9BE6 - chains B and J of the 10 polymer chains in the assembly; structure by electron microscopy, 3.00 A resolution.

== Chain B ==
Name: Histone H4
Source organism: Homo sapiens
UniProtKB: A0A9J8D176 (A0A9J8D176_CYPCA); residues 20-102 here correspond to UniProt positions 10-92 (UniProt number = residue number - 10)
Amino-acid sequence (83 residues; row label = number of the first residue in the row):
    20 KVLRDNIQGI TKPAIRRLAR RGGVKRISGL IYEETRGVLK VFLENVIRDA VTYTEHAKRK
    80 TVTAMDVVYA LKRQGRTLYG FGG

== Chain J ==
Molecule: 145-nt DNA strand
Sequence (145 nucleotides; each row starts with the number of its first residue; numbers below 1 keep their minus sign (DA-72 is residue -72)):
   -72 ATCGATGTAT ATATCTGACA CGTGCCTGGA GACTAGGGAG TAATCCCCTT GGCGGTTAAA
   -12 ACGCGGGGGA CAGCGCGTAC GTGCGTTTAA GCGGTGCTAG AGCTGTCTAC GACCAATTGA
    48 GCGGCCTCGG CACCGGGATT CTGAT
Disordered / not traced: 55-72

== Chain B / chain J interface ==
Residue-residue contacts (11; chain B residue first):
  Arg35(B) with DG8(J), salt bridge to the phosphate
  Arg45(B) with DC7(J), sugar contact; DG8(J), phosphate contact
  Ile46(B) with DC7(J), sugar contact; DG8(J), hydrogen bond to the phosphate
  Ser47(B) with DC7(J), hydrogen bond to the phosphate
  Gly48(B) with DC7(J), hydrogen bond to the phosphate
  Arg78(B) with DA28(J), phosphate contact
  Lys79(B) with DG27(J), phosphate contact; DA28(J), hydrogen bond to the phosphate
  Thr80(B) with DA28(J), hydrogen bond to the phosphate
Interface residues without a listed pair, chain B (9 interface residues in all): Lys44

== Summary ==
9 residues of chain B face 4 of chain J across their interface; the contacts include 5 hydrogen bonds and 1
salt bridge. Polar pairs include Ile46(B)-DG8(J), Ser47(B)-DC7(J) and Gly48(B)-DC7(J).
Here chain B is Histone H4 (Homo sapiens) and chain J is a 145-nt DNA strand. Entry 9BE6 (Cryo-EM structure of
Human Nucleosome collected by Leginon on Krios at 3.0 Angstrom resolution) was determined by electron
microscopy.
